Entry 5G33 (X-ray diffraction, 2.40 A resolution); this record covers chains B and C of the 6 polymer chains in the assembly.

Chain B:
Molecule: RAD14
Source organism: Saccharomyces cerevisiae
UniProtKB: P28519 (RAD14_YEAST); residue numbers follow UniProt; this construct covers 188-306
Chain sequence (131 residues; each row starts with the number of its first residue):
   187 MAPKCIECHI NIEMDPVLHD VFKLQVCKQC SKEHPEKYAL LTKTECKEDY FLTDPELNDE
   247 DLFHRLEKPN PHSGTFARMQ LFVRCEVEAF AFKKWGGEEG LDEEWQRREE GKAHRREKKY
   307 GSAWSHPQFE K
Disordered / not traced: 187, 303-317
Sequence notes: initiating methionine (187); expression tag (307-317)
Bound ions: Zn2+: Cys191, Cys194, Cys213, Cys216
UniProt features mapped onto this chain:
  - zinc finger: Cys191 to Cys216
  - binding site (Zn(2+)): Cys191, Cys194, Cys213, Cys216
  - mutagenesis: Val207 (V207M: In RAD14-2; loss of recognition of cyclobutane pyrimidine dimers), Cys216 (C216Y: In RAD14-2; loss of recognition of cyclobutane pyrimidine dimers)

Chain C:
Molecule: 15-nt DNA strand
Source organism: Synthetic construct
Sequence (15 nucleotides; row label = number of the first residue in the row):
     1 GCTCTACXTC ATCAC
Disordered / not traced: 15
Modified positions: MFO ([(2R,3S,5R)-5-[2-azanyl-8-[ethanoyl(naphthalen-2-yl)amino]-6-oxidanylidene-3H-purin-9-yl]-3-oxidanyl-oxolan-2-yl]methyl dihydrogen phosphate) at position 8

Interface between chain B and chain C:
Contacting residue pairs - 7 pairs, chain B then chain C:
  Thr239(B) - DC7(C)  hydrogen bond to the phosphate
  Thr239(B) - MFO_8(C)  base contact
  Pro241(B) - DA6(C)  phosphate contact
  Pro241(B) - DC7(C)  phosphate contact
  Phe262(B) - DA14(C)  stacking on the base
  Arg294(B) - DT9(C)  salt bridge to the phosphate
  Lys298(B) - DC10(C)  phosphate contact
Other interface residues (no listed pair), chain B (6 interface residues in all): Arg301

In short:
The chain B/chain C interface involves 6 residues from each chain, with 1 hydrogen bond, 1 salt bridge and 1
aromatic stacking contact. Polar contacts include Thr239(B)-DC7(C) and Arg294(B)-DT9(C). UniProt lists 4
Zn2+-binding residues and 2 mutagenesis sites on chain B.
Chain B is RAD14 (Saccharomyces cerevisiae) and chain C is a 15-nt DNA strand (Synthetic construct); the
structure, Structure of Rad14 in complex with acetylnaphtyl-guanine containing DNA, was determined by X-ray
diffraction, deposited together with 5G32, 5G34 and 5G35.
